PDB entry 3G8X | X-ray diffraction, 2.05 A resolution | chains A and C of the 4 polymer chains in the assembly

[Chain A]
Name: Glucocorticoid receptor
Organism: Rattus norvegicus
Reference sequence: P06536 (GCR_RAT); residue numbers follow UniProt; this construct covers 440-525
Sequence (90 residues; numbered 436 to 525; the number before each row is that of its first residue):
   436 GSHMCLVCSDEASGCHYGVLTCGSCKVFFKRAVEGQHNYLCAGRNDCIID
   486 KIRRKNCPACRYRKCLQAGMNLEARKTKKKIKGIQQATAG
Unresolved in the structure: 436-437, 514-525
Construct notes: expression tag (436-439)
Ion coordination: Zn2+ site 1: Cys440, Cys443, Cys457, Cys460; Zn2+ site 2: Cys476, Cys482, Cys492, Cys495
From the paper describing this entry:
  - mutagenesis - R510A, K514A: decreased binding to DNA
  - mutagenesis - K514A: unchanged signaling
  - mutagenesis - H472A, R510A: increased signaling
  - mutagenesis - H472R: decreased signaling
  - mutagenesis - G470A, N473A: decreased signaling in response to Pal
  - mutagenesis - G470A: decreased signaling in response to Tat

[Chain C]
Molecule: 16-nt DNA strand
Sequence (16 nucleotides; numbered 1 to 16; the number before each row is that of its first residue):
     1 AAGAACATTGGGTTCC

[Interface between chain A and chain C]
Residue-residue contacts (12):
  Cys450(A) - DA1(C)  sugar contact
  Cys450(A) - DA2(C)  phosphate contact
  His451(A) - DA2(C)  phosphate contact
  Tyr452(A) - DA2(C)  hydrogen bond to the phosphate
  Tyr452(A) - DG3(C)  hydrogen bond to the phosphate
  Lys461(A) - DA2(C)  base contact
  Lys461(A) - DG3(C)  hydrogen bond to the base
  Lys465(A) - DG3(C)  salt bridge to the phosphate
  Arg466(A) - DA5(C)  base contact
  Lys490(A) - DG10(C)  sugar contact
  Arg510(A) - DA1(C)  phosphate contact
  Arg510(A) - DA2(C)  salt bridge to the phosphate
Other interface residues (no listed pair), chain C (8 interface residues in all): DA4, DC6, DT9

[Overview]
Chain A and chain C each contribute 8 residues to their interface, with 3 hydrogen bonds and 2 salt bridges.
Polar pairs include Lys461(A)-DG3(C), Tyr452(A)-DA2(C) and Tyr452(A)-DG3(C). From the paper: R510A and K514A
of chain A reduce binding to DNA; H472A and R510A of chain A increase signaling; 6 substitutions were tested
in all.
Chain A is Glucocorticoid receptor (Rattus norvegicus) and chain C is a 16-nt DNA strand; the structure, GR
DNA binding domain:GilZ 16bp complex-65, was determined by X-ray diffraction, deposited together with 3FYL,
3G6P, 3G6Q, 3G6R, 3G6T, 3G6U and 8 further entries.
